6YS4 - chains A and B; structure by X-ray diffraction, 2.11 A resolution.

[Chain A (and B)]
Name: Spindle assembly abnormal protein 6 homolog
Organism: Homo sapiens
Notes: chain B of this document is another copy of the same molecule, construct and numbering; everything in this record applies to it too
UniProt: Q6UVJ0 (SAS6_HUMAN); residues 1-102 here correspond to UniProt positions 211-312 (UniProt number = residue number + 210)
Sequence (104 residues; each row starts with the number of its first residue; numbers below 1 keep their minus sign (Gly-1 is residue -1)):
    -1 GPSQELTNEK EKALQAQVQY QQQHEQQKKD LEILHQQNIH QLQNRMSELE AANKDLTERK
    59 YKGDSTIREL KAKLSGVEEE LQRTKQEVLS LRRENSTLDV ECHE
Not modelled in the structure: 102 (chain B: -1, 102)
Construct notes: expression tag (-1 to 0); engineered mutation Mse44 (Leu254 in Q6UVJ0)
Modified positions: Mse44 (selenomethionine)

[Interface between chain A and chain B]
Pairs across the interface (88):
  Glu3(A) - Leu4(B)
  Leu4(A) - Leu4(B)  hydrophobic
  Glu7(A) - Leu4(B)
  Ala14(A) - Tyr18(B)
  Gln15(A) - Tyr18(B)  hydrogen bond
  Tyr18(A) - Tyr18(B)  hydrophobic
  Tyr18(A) - Gln21(B)  hydrogen bond
  Tyr18(A) - His22(B)
  Gln21(A) - His22(B)
  His22(A) - Gln21(B)
  His22(A) - His22(B)  hydrogen bond
  His22(A) - Gln25(B)  hydrogen bond
  Gln25(A) - His22(B)  hydrogen bond (side chain-backbone)
  Gln25(A) - Gln25(B)  hydrogen bond
  Gln25(A) - Lys26(B)
  Lys26(A) - Gln25(B)
  Leu29(A) - Lys26(B)
  Leu29(A) - Leu29(B)  hydrophobic
  Leu29(A) - His33(B)
  His33(A) - His33(B)
  His33(A) - Asn36(B)  hydrogen bond
  His33(A) - Ile37(B)
  Ile37(A) - Ile37(B)  hydrophobic
  Ile37(A) - Leu40(B)  hydrophobic
  Leu40(A) - Leu40(B)  hydrophobic
  Leu40(A) - Gln41(B)
  Leu40(A) - Mse44(B)  hydrophobic
  Arg43(A) - Mse44(B)
  Mse44(A) - Leu40(B)
  Mse44(A) - Mse44(B)
  Mse44(A) - Leu47(B)
  Leu47(A) - Leu47(B)
  Leu47(A) - Glu48(B)
  Leu47(A) - Asn51(B)
  Glu48(A) - Arg43(B)  salt bridge
  Glu48(A) - Leu47(B)
  Asn51(A) - Leu47(B)  hydrogen bond (side chain-backbone)
  Asn51(A) - Ala50(B)
  Asn51(A) - Asn51(B)  hydrogen bond
  Asn51(A) - Leu54(B)
  Leu54(A) - Asn51(B)
  Leu54(A) - Leu54(B)  hydrophobic
  Leu54(A) - Lys58(B)
  Thr55(A) - Leu54(B)
  Gly61(A) - Ile65(B)
  Thr64(A) - Ile65(B)
  Ile65(A) - Gly61(B)
  Ile65(A) - Ile65(B)  hydrophobic
  Leu68(A) - Leu68(B)  hydrophobic
  Leu68(A) - Lys69(B)
  Lys71(A) - Leu72(B)
  Lys71(A) - Glu76(B)
  Leu72(A) - Leu68(B)  hydrophobic
  Leu72(A) - Lys71(B)
  Leu72(A) - Leu72(B)  hydrophobic
  Val75(A) - Leu72(B)  hydrophobic
  Val75(A) - Val75(B)  hydrophobic
  Val75(A) - Leu79(B)  hydrophobic
  Glu78(A) - Leu79(B)
  Glu78(A) - Lys83(B)  salt bridge
  Leu79(A) - Glu78(B)
  Leu79(A) - Leu79(B)  hydrophobic
  Leu79(A) - Thr82(B)
  Thr82(A) - Leu79(B)
  Thr82(A) - Thr82(B)
  Thr82(A) - Lys83(B)
  Thr82(A) - Val86(B)
  Lys83(A) - Glu78(B)  salt bridge
  Lys83(A) - Thr82(B)
  Glu85(A) - Val86(B)
  Glu85(A) - Arg90(B)  salt bridge
  Val86(A) - Glu85(B)
  Val86(A) - Val86(B)  hydrophobic
  Val86(A) - Leu89(B)  hydrophobic
  Leu89(A) - Val86(B)
  Leu89(A) - Leu89(B)  hydrophobic
  Leu89(A) - Arg90(B)
  Arg90(A) - Glu85(B)  salt bridge
  Glu92(A) - Asn93(B)
  Asn93(A) - Leu89(B)  hydrogen bond (side chain-backbone)
  Asn93(A) - Glu92(B)
  Asn93(A) - Asn93(B)
  Asn93(A) - Leu96(B)
  Leu96(A) - Asn93(B)
  Leu96(A) - Leu96(B)  hydrophobic
  Leu96(A) - Cys100(B)  hydrophobic
  Asp97(A) - Leu96(B)
  Cys100(A) - Cys100(B)  hydrogen bond
Also at the interface, not in a pair above, chain A (49 interface residues in all): Lys8, Glu30, Gln41, Arg57, Lys58, Lys69, Glu76, Glu99
Also at the interface, not in a pair above, chain B (49 interface residues in all): Pro0, Glu3, Glu7, Thr55, Arg57, Thr64, Asp97, Glu99, His101

[In short]
The chain A/chain B interface involves 49 residues from each chain; the contacts include 11 hydrogen bonds and
5 salt bridges. Among the polar pairs are Glu48(A)-Arg43(B), Glu78(A)-Lys83(B) and Glu85(A)-Arg90(B).
Both chains are Spindle assembly abnormal protein 6 homolog (Homo sapiens). Entry 6YS4 (Structure of the Homo
sapiens SAS-6 coiled-coil domain) was determined by X-ray diffraction, deposited together with 6Z26, 6YRL and
6YRN.
